PDB entry 8IMM | electron microscopy, 2.76 A resolution | chains 3 and J of the 41 polymer chains in the assembly

[Chain 3]
Molecule: CpcJ
Source organism: Anthocerotibacter panamensis
Amino-acid sequence (531 residues; numbered 1 to 531; the number before each row is that of its first residue):
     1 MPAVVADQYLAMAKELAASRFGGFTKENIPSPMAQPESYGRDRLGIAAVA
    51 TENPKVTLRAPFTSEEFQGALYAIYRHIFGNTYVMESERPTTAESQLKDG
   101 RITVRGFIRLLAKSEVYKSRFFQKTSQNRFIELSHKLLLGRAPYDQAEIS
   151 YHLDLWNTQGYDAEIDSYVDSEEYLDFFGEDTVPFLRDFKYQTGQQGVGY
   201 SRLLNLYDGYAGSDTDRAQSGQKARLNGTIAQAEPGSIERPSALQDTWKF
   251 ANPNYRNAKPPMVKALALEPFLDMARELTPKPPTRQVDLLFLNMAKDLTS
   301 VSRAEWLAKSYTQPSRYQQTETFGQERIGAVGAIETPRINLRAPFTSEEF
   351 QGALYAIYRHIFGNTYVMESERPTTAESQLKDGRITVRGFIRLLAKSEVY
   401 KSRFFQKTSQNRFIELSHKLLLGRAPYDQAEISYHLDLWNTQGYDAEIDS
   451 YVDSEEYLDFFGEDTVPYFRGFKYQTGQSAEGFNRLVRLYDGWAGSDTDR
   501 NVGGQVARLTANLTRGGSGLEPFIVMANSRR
Disordered / not traced: 271-286
Ligand contacts:
  - phycocyanobilin (CYC), molecule 1: Gly-40, Phe-189, Lys-190, Tyr-191, Gln-195, Gln-196, Gly-197, Tyr-200
  - phycocyanobilin (CYC), molecule 2: Arg-76, Asn-81, Thr-82, Tyr-83, Tyr-210, Ala-211, Ser-213, Thr-215, Arg-217
  - phycocyanobilin (CYC), molecule 3: Thr-92, Ser-95, Gln-96, Lys-98, Asp-99, Arg-101
  - phycocyanobilin (CYC), molecule 4: Ser-126, Gln-127, Asn-128, Gln-146, Ile-149, Ser-150, Leu-153, Trp-156
  - phycocyanobilin (CYC), molecule 5: Phe-323, Gly-324, Gln-325, Phe-472, Lys-473, Tyr-474, Gln-478, Ser-479, Ala-480, Phe-483
  - phycocyanobilin (CYC), molecule 6: Arg-359, Asn-364, Thr-365, Tyr-366, Trp-493, Ala-494, Ser-496, Thr-498, Arg-500
  - phycocyanobilin (CYC), molecule 7: Thr-375, Ser-378, Gln-379, Lys-381, Asp-382, Arg-384
  - phycocyanobilin (CYC), molecule 8: Ser-409, Gln-410, Asn-411, Gln-429, Ile-432, Ser-433, Leu-436, Trp-439

[Chain J]
Molecule: CpcB
Source organism: Anthocerotibacter panamensis
Amino-acid sequence (172 residues; numbered 1 to 172; the number before each row is that of its first residue):
     1 MNDVFTRAIAQADLKGSFLLESDLDKLASFAKEGVKRLDAVAALTNNAPA
    51 IISDAAHKLFAEQQELIQPGGNAYPHRRMAACLRDMEIILRYVSYALLAG
   101 DASVLDDRCLNGLRETYNALGTPTQSVARAVQLMKDAAMVHLKSTANVTV
   151 GDCSSLYSEAATYFDKAAASIA
Ligand contacts:
  - phycocyanobilin (CYC), molecule 1: Lys-32, Val-35, Lys-36, Leu-38, Asp-39, Ala-40, Leu-142, Lys-143, Ser-144, Thr-145, Val-148, Thr-149, Val-150, Gly-151, Asp-152, Cys-153, Leu-156, Tyr-157
  - phycocyanobilin (CYC), molecule 2: His-57, Phe-60, Ile-67, Tyr-74, Pro-75, His-76, Met-79
  - phycocyanobilin (CYC), molecule 3: Leu-59, Leu-66, Asn-72, Ala-73, Arg-77, Arg-78, Ala-81, Cys-82, Arg-84, Asp-85, Met-86, Ile-88, Ile-89, Tyr-92, Arg-108, Cys-109, Leu-113, Thr-116, Tyr-117, Leu-120, Thr-122, Pro-123, Ser-126, Val-127, Ala-130

[How chain 3 and chain J interact]
Residue-residue contacts (57):
  Ile-29(3) / Gln-68(J)
  Pro-30(3) / Gln-68(J)
  Pro-30(3) / Pro-69(J)
  Ser-31(3) / Glu-65(J)  hydrogen bond (side chain-backbone)
  Ser-31(3) / Gln-68(J)
  Ser-31(3) / Pro-69(J)  hydrogen bond (backbone-backbone)
  Ser-31(3) / Gly-70(J)
  Ser-31(3) / Gly-71(J)  hydrogen bond (side chain-backbone)
  Pro-32(3) / Glu-65(J)
  Pro-32(3) / Gln-68(J)
  Met-33(3) / Glu-65(J)
  Met-33(3) / Gly-70(J)
  Met-33(3) / Gly-71(J)
  Met-33(3) / Asn-72(J)
  Met-33(3) / Pro-123(J)  hydrophobic
  Gln-35(3) / Gly-70(J)  hydrogen bond (backbone-backbone)
  Gln-35(3) / Asn-72(J)  hydrogen bond
  Gln-35(3) / Arg-78(J)  hydrogen bond (backbone-side chain)
  Gln-35(3) / Gly-121(J)  hydrogen bond (side chain-backbone)
  Pro-36(3) / Arg-78(J)  hydrogen bond (backbone-side chain)
  Glu-37(3) / Pro-75(J)
  Glu-37(3) / Arg-77(J)  salt bridge
  Tyr-39(3) / Leu-120(J)
  Tyr-39(3) / Gly-121(J)
  Gly-40(3) / Leu-120(J)
  Arg-43(3) / Asn-118(J)
  Arg-43(3) / Ala-119(J)  hydrogen bond (side chain-backbone)
  Leu-44(3) / Ala-119(J)
  Tyr-191(3) / Arg-84(J)
  Tyr-191(3) / Ile-88(J)
  Tyr-191(3) / Arg-91(J)  hydrogen bond
  Gln-195(3) / Tyr-92(J)
  Gln-196(3) / Arg-108(J)
  Gly-197(3) / Arg-108(J)  hydrogen bond (backbone-backbone)
  Gly-197(3) / Cys-109(J)
  Gly-197(3) / Gly-112(J)
  Gly-197(3) / Thr-116(J)
  Val-198(3) / Asn-111(J)
  Val-198(3) / Gly-112(J)
  Tyr-200(3) / Thr-116(J)
  Tyr-200(3) / Leu-120(J)
  Ser-201(3) / Gly-112(J)  hydrogen bond (side chain-backbone)
  Ser-201(3) / Glu-115(J)
  Ser-201(3) / Thr-116(J)
  Leu-204(3) / Ala-119(J)  hydrophobic
  Ala-233(3) / Asn-111(J)  hydrogen bond (backbone-side chain)
  Pro-235(3) / Gly-112(J)
  Pro-235(3) / Glu-115(J)
  Ile-238(3) / Glu-115(J)
  Ile-238(3) / Asn-118(J)
  Ile-238(3) / Ala-119(J)
  Pro-253(3) / Gly-121(J)
  Pro-253(3) / Pro-123(J)
  Tyr-255(3) / Glu-65(J)
  Arg-256(3) / Glu-62(J)  hydrogen bond (side chain-backbone)
  Arg-256(3) / Gln-63(J)
  Arg-256(3) / Glu-65(J)  salt bridge
Other interface residues (no listed pair), chain 3 (32 interface residues in all): Glu-27, Ala-34, Arg-41, Glu-234, Gly-236, Asn-257
Other interface residues (no listed pair), chain J (31 interface residues in all): Gln-64, Leu-66, Asp-107, Leu-113, Gln-125

[Overview]
Chain 3 and chain J form an interface of 32 and 31 residues respectively; the contacts include 14 hydrogen
bonds and 2 salt bridges. Polar pairs include Glu-37(3)/Arg-77(J), Arg-256(3)/Glu-65(J) and
Ser-31(3)/Glu-65(J). One phycocyanobilin molecule is bound between chain 3 and chain J.
Chain 3 is CpcJ and chain J is CpcB, both from Anthocerotibacter panamensis; the structure, Rs2'I-Rs2'II,
Rs1'I-Rs1'II, Rb'I-Rb'II cylinder in cyanobacterial phycobilisome from Anthocerotibacter panamensis (Cluster
E), was determined by electron microscopy, deposited together with 8IMI, 8IMJ, 8IMK, 8IML, 8IMN and 8IMO.
